Entry 8EA4 (electron microscopy, 3.00 A resolution); this record covers chains W and 2 of the 31 polymer chains in the assembly.

# Chain W
Name: TnsB
Source organism: Scytonema hofmannii
Sequence (584 residues; each row starts with the number of its first residue):
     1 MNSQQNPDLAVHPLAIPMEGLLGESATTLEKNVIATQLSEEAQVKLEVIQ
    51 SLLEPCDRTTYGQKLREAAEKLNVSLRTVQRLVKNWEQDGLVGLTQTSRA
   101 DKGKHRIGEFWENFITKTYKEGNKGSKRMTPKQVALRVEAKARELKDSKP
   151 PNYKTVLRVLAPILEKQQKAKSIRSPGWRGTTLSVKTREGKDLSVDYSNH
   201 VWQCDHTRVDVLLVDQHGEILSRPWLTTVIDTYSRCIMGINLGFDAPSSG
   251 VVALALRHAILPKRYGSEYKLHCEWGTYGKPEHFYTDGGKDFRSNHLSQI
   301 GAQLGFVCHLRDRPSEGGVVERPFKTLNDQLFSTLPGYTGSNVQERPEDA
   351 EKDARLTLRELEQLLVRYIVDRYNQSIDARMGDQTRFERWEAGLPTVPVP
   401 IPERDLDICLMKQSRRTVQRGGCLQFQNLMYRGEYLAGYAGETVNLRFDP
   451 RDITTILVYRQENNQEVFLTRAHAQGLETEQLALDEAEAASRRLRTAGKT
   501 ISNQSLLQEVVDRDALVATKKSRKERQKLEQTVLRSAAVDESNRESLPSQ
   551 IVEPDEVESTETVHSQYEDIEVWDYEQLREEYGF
Not modelled in the structure: 1-28, 543-584
Bound ions: Mg2+: Asp205, Asp287 (shared with 1 residue of chain 3)
What the authors report for this chain:
  - mutagenesis - Y439A: decreased catalytic activity with TnsC
  - mutagenesis - R432A: unchanged catalytic activity with TnsC
  - mutagenesis - R432A: unchanged catalytic activity (ATP hydrolysis)

# Chain 2
Molecule: LE_R
Sequence (51 nucleotides; row label = number of the first residue in the row):
     1 TGTACAGTGACAAATTATCTGTCGTCGGTGACAGATTAATGTCATTGTGA
    51 C
Not modelled in the structure: 29-51

# How chain W and chain 2 interact
Residue-residue contacts - 26 pairs, chain W then chain 2:
  Val74(W) with DG21(2), phosphate contact
  Ser75(W) with DT20(2), sugar contact; DG21(2), hydrogen bond to the phosphate
  Arg77(W) with DT22(2), base contact
  Thr78(W) with DT20(2), hydrogen bond to the phosphate; DG21(2), hydrogen bond to the phosphate
  Arg81(W) with DT20(2), hydrogen bond to the base; DG21(2), hydrogen bond to the base
  Gln96(W) with DT18(2), phosphate contact; DC19(2), phosphate contact
  Arg99(W) with DT15(2), hydrogen bond to the base; DT16(2), hydrogen bond to the base
  Ala100(W) with DA17(2), sugar contact
  Arg106(W) with DA14(2), hydrogen bond to the base; DT15(2), hydrogen bond to the base
  Thr130(W) with DG7(2), phosphate contact
  Pro131(W) with DG7(2), phosphate contact
  Lys132(W) with DA6(2), salt bridge to the phosphate; DG7(2), hydrogen bond to the phosphate
  Gln133(W) with DA6(2), phosphate contact
  Tyr153(W) with DA6(2), hydrogen bond to the phosphate; DG7(2), hydrogen bond to the phosphate
  Lys154(W) with DG9(2), hydrogen bond to the base; DA10(2), base contact
  Leu157(W) with DG7(2), phosphate contact; DT8(2), base contact
Other interface residues (no listed pair), chain W (20 interface residues in all): Asn73, Leu76, Thr97, Asp101

# Summary
20 residues of chain W face 14 of chain 2 across their interface, with 13 hydrogen bonds and 1 salt bridge.
Polar contacts include Arg81(W)-DT20(2), Arg81(W)-DG21(2) and Arg99(W)-DT15(2). Asp205(W) and Asp287(W)
coordinate Mg2+. The paper reports that Y439A of chain W reduces catalytic activity with TnsC; R432A of chain
W leaves catalytic activity with TnsC unchanged.
Here chain W is TnsB (Scytonema hofmannii) and chain 2 is LE_R. Entry 8EA4 (V-K CAST Transpososome from
Scytonema hofmanni, minor configuration) was determined by electron microscopy together with 8EA3 and 7SVU
from the same study.
